6P59 - chains C and F of the 4 polymer chains in the assembly; structure by X-ray diffraction, 2.94 A resolution.

[Chain C]
Molecule: Core-binding factor subunit beta
Source organism: Homo sapiens
UniProt: Q13951 (PEBB_HUMAN), isoform Q13951-2; residue numbers follow UniProt; this construct covers 1-165
Sequence (165 residues; numbered 1 to 165; the number before each row is that of its first residue):
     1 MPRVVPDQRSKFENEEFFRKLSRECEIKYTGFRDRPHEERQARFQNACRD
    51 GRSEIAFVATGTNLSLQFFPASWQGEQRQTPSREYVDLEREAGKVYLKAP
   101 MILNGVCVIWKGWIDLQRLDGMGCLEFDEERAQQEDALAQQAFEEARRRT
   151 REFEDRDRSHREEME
Not modelled in the structure: 1-5, 161-165
UniProt features mapped onto this chain:
  - site: Glu165 (Breakpoint for translocation to form CBF-beta-MYH11 oncogene in AML, subtype M4EO)
  - natural variant: Pro100 (P100A: In a breast cancer sample)
  - mutagenesis: Arg35 to Arg43 (Abolished ability to promote ubiquitination and degradation of APOBEC3F following interaction with HIV-1 Vif ...), Glu54 (E54K: Abolished ability to promote ubiquitination and degradation of APOBEC3F following interaction with HIV-1 Vif ...)

[Chain F]
Molecule: Virion infectivity factor
Source organism: Simian immunodeficiency virus
UniProt: E1ANT9 (E1ANT9_SIV); residue numbers follow UniProt; this construct covers 1-220
Sequence (220 residues; each row starts with the number of its first residue):
     1 MAEKMWIVRPVWRVDRRKIEQWHSLVKYHMYKGKKEAREWEYVPHFKVPW
    51 GWWSHSEVHIPLGNNTKIKVTTYWNLTTEKGWLGTYGAALAYIDQKCDPP
   101 YFTDIDPIVADSLIHKIYFPCFTDKAIRQAILGEKVLLCGFQRGHRDQVG
   151 TLQYLAIQAWAREQVKKHGRKSARGPHWGWRSRVPALVGQNAVRNKSGSQ
   201 VTLPSRVHFPSLAYLCGTLA
Not modelled in the structure: 1-2, 171-197
Ion coordination: Zn2+: His115, Cys121, Cys139
From the paper describing this entry:
  - specificity-determining residues: Tyr86

[How chain C and chain F interact]
Pairs across the interface - 139 pairs, chain C then chain F:
  Phe18(C) with Asp104(F); Ile105(F); Asp106(F)
  Arg19(C) with Trp12(F); Asp106(F), salt bridge; Ile108(F); Val109(F); Asp147(F), salt bridge
  Lys20(C) with Trp12(F)
  Tyr29(C) with Thr77(F)
  Thr30(C) with Glu79(F), hydrogen bond
  Gly31(C) with Thr78(F); Glu79(F), hydrogen bond (backbone-side chain)
  Phe32(C) with Thr78(F), hydrogen bond (backbone-backbone); Glu79(F), hydrogen bond (backbone-backbone)
  Arg33(C) with Glu79(F), hydrogen bond (backbone-backbone)
  Asp34(C) with Glu79(F); Lys80(F); Gly81(F), hydrogen bond (side chain-backbone)
  Ala47(C) with Lys4(F)
  Cys48(C) with Lys4(F), hydrogen bond (backbone-side chain); Trp6(F)
  Asp50(C) with Lys4(F), hydrogen bond (backbone-side chain)
  Arg52(C) with Trp52(F)
  Ser53(C) with Lys4(F)
  Glu54(C) with Trp53(F); Thr77(F)
  Val58(C) with Arg13(F)
  Asn63(C) with Trp12(F); Arg13(F), hydrogen bond (backbone-backbone); Cys216(F), hydrogen bond (side chain-backbone); Thr218(F)
  Leu64(C) with Val11(F); Trp12(F), hydrophobic
  Ser65(C) with Pro10(F); Val11(F), hydrogen bond (side chain-backbone); Arg13(F)
  Gln67(C) with Ile7(F); Val8(F); Arg9(F), hydrogen bond (backbone-backbone); Val11(F); Leu76(F)
  Phe68(C) with Trp6(F); Ile7(F); Val8(F), hydrophobic
  Phe69(C) with Trp6(F); Ile7(F), hydrogen bond (backbone-backbone); Trp53(F), hydrophobic; Tyr73(F), hydrophobic
  Pro70(C) with Met5(F); Trp53(F)
  Ala71(C) with Met5(F), hydrogen bond (backbone-backbone)
  Ser72(C) with Trp50(F)
  Trp73(C) with Trp50(F), hydrophobic; Trp52(F), hydrogen bond (backbone-backbone)
  Gln74(C) with Gly51(F); Trp52(F), hydrogen bond (side chain-backbone); Trp53(F), hydrogen bond (side chain-backbone); Ser54(F), hydrogen bond; Tyr73(F)
  Glu76(C) with Arg9(F), salt bridge; Lys69(F), salt bridge; Thr71(F); Tyr73(F); Phe102(F)
  Gln77(C) with Lys69(F); Ile93(F); Phe102(F)
  Arg78(C) with Pro99(F); Pro100(F), hydrogen bond (side chain-backbone); Phe102(F)
  Gln79(C) with Ile7(F); Val8(F), hydrogen bond (side chain-backbone)
  Thr80(C) with Ile7(F)
  Pro81(C) with Trp6(F); Ile7(F)
  Ser82(C) with Met5(F); Trp6(F), hydrogen bond (backbone-backbone)
  Arg83(C) with Glu3(F); Lys4(F); Met5(F)
  Tyr85(C) with Trp6(F)
  Val86(C) with Trp6(F)
  Ala99(C) with Val8(F), hydrophobic
  Pro100(C) with Val8(F)
  Met101(C) with Pro10(F), hydrophobic
  Ile102(C) with Tyr101(F); Phe102(F); Thr103(F), hydrogen bond (backbone-side chain); Asp104(F), hydrogen bond (backbone-backbone)
  Leu103(C) with Pro10(F), hydrophobic; Asp104(F)
  Asn104(C) with Thr103(F); Asp104(F), hydrogen bond (backbone-backbone); Ile105(F); Asp106(F), hydrogen bond; Val109(F)
  Gly105(C) with Tyr101(F); Thr103(F), hydrogen bond (backbone-side chain)
  Glu135(C) with Tyr101(F)
  Asp136(C) with Cys97(F); Asp98(F), hydrogen bond (side chain-backbone); Pro99(F)
  Ala137(C) with Cys97(F), hydrophobic
  Ala139(C) with Asp94(F)
  Gln140(C) with Tyr101(F)
  Phe143(C) with Tyr92(F), hydrophobic; Ile105(F), hydrophobic; Leu113(F), hydrophobic
  Ala146(C) with Leu113(F); Lys116(F)
  Arg147(C) with Val109(F); Leu113(F); Asp147(F), salt bridge; Gln148(F)
  Arg149(C) with Lys116(F), hydrogen bond (side chain-backbone)
  Arg151(C) with His115(F); Lys116(F); Phe119(F), hydrogen bond (side chain-backbone); Pro120(F); Cys121(F)
  Glu152(C) with Cys121(F); Phe122(F); His145(F); Thr151(F); Tyr154(F)
  Phe153(C) with Phe122(F); Thr123(F); Asp124(F); Ile127(F), hydrophobic; Gln153(F); Ile157(F), hydrophobic
  Asp155(C) with Thr123(F); Asp124(F), hydrogen bond (backbone-backbone)
  Arg156(C) with Asp124(F)
  Asp157(C) with Thr123(F), hydrogen bond; Asp124(F); Lys125(F); Gln129(F), hydrogen bond
Other interface residues (no listed pair), chain C (66 interface residues in all): Arg35, Arg49, Gly51, Ala56, Leu66, Lys98, Arg148
Other interface residues (no listed pair), chain F (68 interface residues in all): Val14, Asn75, Ile117, Tyr118, Ala126, Arg146, Gly150

[Summary]
The interface between chain C and chain F involves 66 residues on one side and 68 on the other, with 32
hydrogen bonds and 5 salt bridges. Polar pairs include Arg19(C)-Asp106(F), Arg19(C)-Asp147(F) and
Glu76(C)-Arg9(F). UniProt lists 10 mutagenesis sites on chain C. From the paper: the specificity determinant
Tyr86(F).
Chain C is Core-binding factor subunit beta (Homo sapiens) and chain F is Virion infectivity factor (Simian
immunodeficiency virus); the structure, Crystal structure of SIVrcm Vif-CBFbeta-ELOB-ELOC complex, was
determined by X-ray diffraction.
